Entry 7KFT (electron microscopy, 3.40 A resolution); this record covers chains B and C of the 5 polymer chains in the assembly.

# Chain B
Protein: Cas2
Source organism: Thiomicrospira sp
Chain sequence (99 residues; each row starts with the number of its first residue; numbers below 1 keep their minus sign (Ser-2 is residue -2)):
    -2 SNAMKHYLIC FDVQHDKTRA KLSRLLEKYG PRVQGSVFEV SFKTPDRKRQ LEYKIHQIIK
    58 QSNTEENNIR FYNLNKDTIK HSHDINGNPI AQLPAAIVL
Not modelled in the structure: -2 to 0

# Chain C
Protein: Cas6-RT-Cas1
Source organism: Thiomicrospira sp
Chain sequence (984 residues; each row starts with the number of its first residue; numbers below 1 keep their minus sign (Ser-2 is residue -2)):
    -2 SNAMILPSFP DLTGLVVNLK FTARAEFSLN HEMAVDAFLR HSLNLGESYS HHLSIITPEN
    58 GRLFYREGDT YRFVVIAMGN QQQTNSIWHT LINHLRKLPD SAPITDKQAP LRNNIKLESL
   118 NDLFDGIPVS SKESLDAYTL QRAMEQGLAW HKAANLTEQP LDIQWYWQST VRILHADHKQ
   178 HKGEQRYCRD AVQLTPLLLL KRIYETLNNV ATYFGLKTNK NTTENHQAWL KEQAQYIEIQ
   238 HPDLYWIDTP YFGKDAEKNT LGGMAGNFTL SLKPGIEPGL LAMLILTQMV GVGQRRTSGL
   298 GKYWLKHSLK HAHLILGLKP NRVTRSQTLL DCIIQPHIIS QAIAEIEKKT NIDTLNERTL
   358 SQVQSAIGQL RKHQYQAPKL QGFTIPKKDG TERLLAVSPL YDRILQKAAA IVLTPGLDAI
   418 MSQASYGYRK GLSRQQVRYE IQNAYRQGYH WVYESDIEDF FDAVYRPQLI NRLKSLLGND
   478 PLWEQIESWL GQDIHIKDTI IERTPNLGLP QGSPLSPLLA NFILDDFDSD LETHGFKIIR
   538 FADDFIILCK SQHEAQQAAH AVEQSLKEVK LSINVEKTHI IQLNQGFRFL GYLFREDHAI
   598 EIAGEKSDGR TTFAAEQTPT NLPPWLANLG TKSPQPLADD DLPKKSYGQI ETQGTHLVLA
   658 GDAQIITTDN QNLIVKKDDK ITHKISLEQL HAVTLIGLHT MTLPAKHRLL EHKIPVHIAD
   718 RTGRYLGAVT SFQPAQNNYK NWFIQLQMCD REPFAHAIAQ QIVISRIHNQ RQTLLKRKAH
   778 RKQLQQTLSN LKKLQYKVTA ATKRSSLNGL EGSATREYFQ QFNLFLPEWA HFSKRTRRPP
   838 KDPFNVLLSL GYTILYSHTD AILQSAGFIT WKGIYHQQSA AHAALASDIM ESYRHLVERY
   898 AIYIINHGQI KQDDFRQEKD HLGQDTIRLS AEARRRYVGG LINRFQKFSK DKTLHQHLYQ
   958 QAQQLKNAMH NQQSSQFQVW KELK
Not modelled in the structure: -2 to 0, 95-110, 212-221, 248-257, 383-388, 593-616, 635-981
From the paper describing this entry:
  - catalytic residues: Arg37, Asp540, His873
  - mutagenesis - H873A: abolished catalytic activity on protospacer ligation
  - mutagenesis - R835A: decreased catalytic activity on dsDNA
  - mutagenesis - R835A: decreased catalytic activity on ssDNA
  - mutagenesis - R835A: abolished catalytic activity on ssRNA
  - mutagenesis - D540A, K574A: decreased catalytic activity on DNA ligation
  - mutagenesis - R37A, D540A, K574A: decreased catalytic activity on RNA ligation
  - mutagenesis - D540A, K574A: abolished catalytic activity (RT activity)
  - mutagenesis - R835A, H873A: decreased catalytic activity on dNTP incorporation
  - mutagenesis - R37A: decreased catalytic activity (RT activity)
  - mutagenesis - R37A: increased catalytic activity on DNA ligation
  - mutagenesis - R37A: decreased catalytic activity (processing)

# Chain B / chain C interface
Residue-residue contacts (7; chain B residue first):
  Asp43(B) with His557(C)
  Arg46(B) with Gln553(C); Gln554(C), hydrogen bond
  Tyr50(B) with Gln554(C)
  His53(B) with His550(C)
  Lys57(B) with His550(C), hydrogen bond; Glu551(C), salt bridge
Other interface residues (no listed pair), chain C (6 interface residues in all): Ser548

# Summary
5 residues of chain B and 6 residues of chain C are in contact, with 2 hydrogen bonds and 1 salt bridge. Polar
pairs include Lys57(B)-Glu551(C), Arg46(B)-Gln554(C) and Lys57(B)-His550(C). The paper reports catalytic
residues Arg37(C), Asp540(C) and His873(C); R37A, D540A and K574A of chain C reduce catalytic activity on RNA
ligation; 5 substitutions were tested in all.
Here chain B is Cas2 and chain C is Cas6-RT-Cas1, both from Thiomicrospira sp. Entry 7KFT (Partial
Cas6-RT-Cas1--Cas2 complex) was determined by electron microscopy together with 7KFU from the same study.
